7VG4 - chains A and B; structure by X-ray diffraction, 2.77 A resolution.

== Chain A (and B) ==
Protein: Methenyltetrahydrofolate cyclohydrolase
Source organism: Methylorubrum extorquens (strain ATCC 14718 / DSM 1338 / JCM 2805 / NCIMB 9133 / AM1)
Notes: EC 3.5.4.9; chain B of this document is another copy of the same molecule, construct and numbering; everything in this record applies to it too
UniProt: Q49135 (FCHA_METEA); residue numbers follow UniProt; this construct covers 1-208
Chain sequence (216 residues; each row starts with the number of its first residue):
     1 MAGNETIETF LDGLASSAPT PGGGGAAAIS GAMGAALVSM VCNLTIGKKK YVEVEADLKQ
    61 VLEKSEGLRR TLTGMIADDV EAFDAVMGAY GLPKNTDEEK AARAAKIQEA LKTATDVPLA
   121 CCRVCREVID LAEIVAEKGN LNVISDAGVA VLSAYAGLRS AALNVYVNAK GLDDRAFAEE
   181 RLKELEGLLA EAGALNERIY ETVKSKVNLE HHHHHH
Not modelled in the structure: 1, 94-96, 209-216 (chain B: 1-2, 209-216)
Differences from the reference sequence: expression tag (209-216)

== Chain A / chain B interface ==
Contacting residue pairs (98; chain A residue first):
  A2(A) with I7(B)
  G3(A) with T6(B); I7(B); E8(B), hydrogen bond (backbone-backbone)
  N4(A) with T6(B), hydrogen bond (backbone-side chain)
  E5(A) with T6(B); I7(B), hydrogen bond (backbone-backbone)
  T6(A) with E5(B)
  I7(A) with G3(B); E5(B), hydrogen bond (backbone-backbone); I29(B), hydrophobic
  E8(A) with G3(B), hydrogen bond (backbone-backbone); R69(B), salt bridge; T73(B)
  L11(A) with A32(B); M33(B), hydrophobic; R69(B), hydrogen bond (backbone-side chain); T73(B)
  D12(A) with R69(B), salt bridge
  L14(A) with A36(B), hydrophobic; L37(B), hydrophobic; M40(B)
  A15(A) with A36(B); S39(B); M40(B), hydrogen bond (backbone-backbone); N43(B), hydrogen bond (backbone-side chain); E66(B); R69(B)
  S16(A) with M40(B)
  S17(A) with N43(B); L44(B)
  A18(A) with M40(B)
  P19(A) with M40(B)
  P21(A) with M40(B)
  G23(A) with L37(B); D146(B), hydrogen bond (backbone-side chain); V149(B)
  A26(A) with M33(B); L37(B), hydrophobic
  S30(A) with M33(B)
  A32(A) with L11(B), hydrophobic
  M33(A) with L11(B), hydrophobic; A26(B), hydrophobic; I29(B), hydrophobic; S30(B)
  A36(A) with L14(B), hydrophobic; A15(B)
  L37(A) with L14(B), hydrophobic; G22(B)
  S39(A) with A15(B)
  M40(A) with L14(B); A15(B); S16(B); A18(B); P19(B); P21(B); G22(B)
  N43(A) with A15(B), hydrogen bond (side chain-backbone); S16(B); S17(B)
  L44(A) with S17(B)
  E66(A) with A15(B)
  R69(A) with L11(B); D12(B), salt bridge; A15(B)
  T73(A) with L11(B)
  D146(A) with G22(B); G23(B), hydrogen bond (side chain-backbone)
  V149(A) with G23(B); A26(B), hydrophobic; S160(B)
  L152(A) with A156(B); R159(B); S160(B)
  S153(A) with S30(B)
  A156(A) with L152(B); A156(B), hydrophobic
  R159(A) with L152(B); N196(B); E197(B), salt bridge; Y200(B)
  S160(A) with V149(B); L152(B)
  L163(A) with S145(B); G148(B); V149(B); Y200(B), hydrophobic
  Y166(A) with K204(B); V207(B)
  V167(A) with V207(B), hydrophobic
  K170(A) with V207(B)
  E197(A) with R159(B), salt bridge
  Y200(A) with R159(B); L163(B), hydrophobic
  E201(A) with R159(B), salt bridge
  V207(A) with V167(B), hydrophobic; K170(B), hydrogen bond (backbone-side chain)
  N208(A) with Y166(B)
Interface residues without a listed pair, chain A (57 interface residues in all): F10, G22, I29, I76, S145, G148, A162, N164, N196, V203, K204
Interface residues without a listed pair, chain B (56 interface residues in all): N4, F10, A27, I76, S153, A162, N164, V203, N208

== Overview ==
Chain A and chain B form an interface of 57 and 56 residues respectively; the contacts include 12 hydrogen
bonds and 6 salt bridges. Polar pairs include E8(A)-R69(B), D12(A)-R69(B) and R159(A)-E197(B).
Chain A and chain B are both Methenyltetrahydrofolate cyclohydrolase (Methylorubrum extorquens (strain ATCC
14718 / DSM 1338 / JCM 2805 / NCIMB 9133 / AM1)); the structure, 10,5-methenyltetrahydrofolate cyclohydrolase
from Methylobacterium extorquens AM1 strain, was determined by X-ray diffraction.
